PDB entry 3FY8 | X-ray diffraction, 2.20 A resolution | chain X

# Chain X
Protein: Dihydrofolate reductase
Organism: Staphylococcus aureus
Notes: EC 1.5.1.3
Reference sequence: P0A017 (DYR_STAAU); residues 1-158 here correspond to UniProt positions 2-159 (UniProt number = residue number + 1)
Sequence (158 residues; each row starts with the number of its first residue):
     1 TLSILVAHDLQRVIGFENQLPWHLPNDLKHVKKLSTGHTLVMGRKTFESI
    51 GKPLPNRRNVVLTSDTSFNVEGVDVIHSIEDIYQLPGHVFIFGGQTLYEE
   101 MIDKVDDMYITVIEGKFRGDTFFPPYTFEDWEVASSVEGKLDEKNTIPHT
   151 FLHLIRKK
Not modelled in the structure: 158
Construct notes: engineered mutation Tyr98 (Phe99 in P0A017)
Small-molecule neighbours:
  - NADPH (NDP; NADPH dihydro-nicotinamide-adenine-dinucleotide phosphate): Val6, Ala7, Ile14, Gly15, Phe16, Asn18, Gln19, Leu20, Trp22, Gly43, Arg44, Lys45, Thr46, Leu62, Thr63, Ser64, Asp65, His77, Ser78, Ile79, Phe92, Gly93, Gly94, Gln95, Thr96, Leu97, Tyr98, Glu100, Asp120, Thr121
  - XCF (5-[[(2R)-2-cyclopropyl-7,8-dimethoxy-2H-chromen-5-yl]methyl]pyrimidine-2,4-diamine): Leu5, Val6, Ala7, Gln19, Leu20, Asp27, Leu28, Val31, Ser49, Ile50, Leu54, Phe92, Tyr98, Thr111
Curated features (UniProtKB/Swiss-Prot):
  - binding site (substrate): Leu5, Val6, Asp27, Ser49, Arg57, Phe92
  - binding site (NADP(+)): Val6, Ala7, Ile14 to Gln19, Gly43 to Thr46, Leu62 to Asp65, Phe92 to Leu97, Glu100, Thr121

# In short
Chain X binds NADPH and compound XCF. UniProt lists 6 substrate-binding residues and 24 NADP+-binding
residues.
Chain X is Dihydrofolate reductase (Staphylococcus aureus); the structure, Crystal Structure of Staph. aureus
DHFR complexed with NADPH and AR-101, was determined by X-ray diffraction (same publication as 3FY9, 3FYV and
3FYW).
